7Y8W - chains A and E of the 6 polymer chains in the assembly; structure by X-ray diffraction, 2.40 A resolution.

[Chain A]
Molecule: Dynein light chain 1, cytoplasmic
Source organism: Caenorhabditis elegans
UniProtKB: Q22799 (DYL1_CAEEL); residues 1-89 here = UniProt positions 1-89
Sequence (95 residues; row label = number of the first residue in the row; numbers below 1 keep their minus sign (Gly-5 is residue -5)):
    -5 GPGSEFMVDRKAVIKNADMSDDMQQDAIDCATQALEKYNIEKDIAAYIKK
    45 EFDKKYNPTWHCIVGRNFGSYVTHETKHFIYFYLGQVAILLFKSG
Disordered / not traced: -5 to 4
Construct notes: expression tag (-5 to 0)

[Chain E]
Molecule: Isoform b of Suppressor of aph-1
Source organism: Caenorhabditis elegans
UniProtKB: C6KRN1 (SAO1_CAEEL), isoform C6KRN1-3; residue numbers follow UniProt; this construct covers 182-205
Sequence (30 residues; each row starts with the number of its first residue):
   176 GPGSEFMQHANVATDQVVMKSVECQTEPVE
Disordered / not traced: 176-180, 204-205
Construct notes: expression tag (176-181)

[How chain A and chain E interact]
Residue-residue contacts (8):
  Ile34(A) - Gln200(E)
  Glu35(A) - Gln200(E)  hydrogen bond
  Lys36(A) - Glu198(E)  salt bridge
  Lys36(A) - Cys199(E)
  Lys36(A) - Gln200(E)  hydrogen bond (backbone-side chain)
  Asp37(A) - Glu198(E)
  Ala40(A) - Glu198(E)
  Lys43(A) - Ser196(E)
The authors on this interface:
  - interface residues, chain E: Cys199(E)

[Overview]
6 residues of chain A and 4 residues of chain E are in contact; the contacts include 2 hydrogen bonds and 1
salt bridge. Polar pairs include Lys36(A)-Glu198(E), Glu35(A)-Gln200(E) and Lys36(A)-Gln200(E). From the
paper: the interface residue Cys199(E).
Chain A is Dynein light chain 1, cytoplasmic and chain E is Isoform b of Suppressor of aph-1, both from
Caenorhabditis elegans; the structure, Crystal structure of DLC-1/SAO-1 complex, was determined by X-ray
diffraction.
